Entry 9DWG (electron microscopy, 3.30 A resolution); this record covers chains C and J of the 12 polymer chains in the assembly.

== Chain C ==
Protein: Histone H2A type 1
Organism: Homo sapiens
UniProtKB: P0C0S8 (H2A1_HUMAN); residues 1-129 here correspond to UniProt positions 2-130 (UniProt number = residue number + 1)
Amino-acid sequence (129 residues; each row starts with the number of its first residue):
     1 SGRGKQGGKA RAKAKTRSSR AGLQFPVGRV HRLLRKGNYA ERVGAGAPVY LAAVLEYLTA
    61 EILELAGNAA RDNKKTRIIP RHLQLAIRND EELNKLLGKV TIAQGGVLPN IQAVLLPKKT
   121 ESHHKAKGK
Disordered / not traced: 1-10, 121-129

== Chain J ==
Molecule: 601 J strand (non-damaged strand)
Sequence (147 nucleotides; numbered 1 to 147; the number before each row is that of its first residue):
     1 ATCGGATGTA TATATCTGAC ACGTGCCTGG AGACTAGGGA GTAATCCCCT TGGCGGTTAA
    61 AACGCGGGGG ACAGCGCGTA CGTGCGTTTA AGCGGTGCTA GAGCTGTCTA CGACCAATTG
   121 AGCGGCCTCG GCACCGGGAT TCTCGAT

== Interface between chain C and chain J ==
Contacting residue pairs (14):
  Lys-13(C) / DG120(J)  salt bridge to the phosphate
  Arg-29(C) / DG122(J)  phosphate contact
  Arg-29(C) / DC123(J)  salt bridge to the phosphate
  Arg-42(C) / DG112(J)  hydrogen bond to the sugar
  Arg-42(C) / DA113(J)  phosphate contact
  Val-43(C) / DG112(J)  sugar contact
  Val-43(C) / DA113(J)  hydrogen bond to the phosphate
  Gly-44(C) / DG112(J)  phosphate contact
  Ala-45(C) / DG112(J)  hydrogen bond to the phosphate
  Lys-75(C) / DC132(J)  phosphate contact
  Lys-75(C) / DA133(J)  salt bridge to the phosphate
  Thr-76(C) / DG131(J)  hydrogen bond to the phosphate
  Thr-76(C) / DC132(J)  hydrogen bond to the phosphate
  Arg-77(C) / DC132(J)  hydrogen bond to the phosphate
Interface residues without a listed pair, chain C (12 interface residues in all): Arg-11, His-31, Glu-41
Interface residues without a listed pair, chain J (10 interface residues in all): DC111, DT118

== Overview ==
12 residues of chain C face 10 of chain J across their interface, with 6 hydrogen bonds and 3 salt bridges.
Polar pairs include Arg-42(C)/DG112(J), Val-43(C)/DA113(J) and Ala-45(C)/DG112(J).
Here chain C is Histone H2A type 1 (Homo sapiens) and chain J is 601 J strand (non-damaged strand). Entry 9DWG
(DNA Polymerase Beta bound to a nucleosome containing a 1-nt gap at SHL-4.5 (State 1, composite)) was
determined by electron microscopy.
